7YOZ - chains B and I of the 10 polymer chains in the assembly; structure by electron microscopy, 4.30 A resolution (low resolution: residue-level contacts below are approximate; hydrogen-bond / salt-bridge calls are withheld).

== Chain B ==
Molecule: Histone H4
From: Homo sapiens
UniProt: P62805 (H4_HUMAN); residues 0-102 here correspond to UniProt positions 1-103 (UniProt number = residue number + 1)
Sequence (106 residues; numbered -3 to 102; the number before each row is that of its first residue; numbers below 1 keep their minus sign (Gly-3 is residue -3)):
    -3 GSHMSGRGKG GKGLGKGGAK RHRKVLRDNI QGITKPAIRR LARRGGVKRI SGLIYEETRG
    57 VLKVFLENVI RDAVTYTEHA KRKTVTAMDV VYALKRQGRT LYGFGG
Not modelled in the structure: -3 to 22, 97-102
Sequence notes: expression tag (-3 to -1)
Curated features (UniProtKB/Swiss-Prot):
  - DNA-binding region: Lys16 to Lys20
  - modified residue: Ser1 (N-acetylserine), Arg3 (Asymmetric dimethylarginine), Lys5 (N6-(2-hydroxyisobutyryl)lysine), Lys8 (N6-(2-hydroxyisobutyryl)lysine), Lys12 (N6-(2-hydroxyisobutyryl)lysine), Lys16 (N6-(2-hydroxyisobutyryl)lysine), Lys20 (N6,N6,N6-trimethyllysine), Lys31 (N6-(2-hydroxyisobutyryl)lysine), Lys44 (N6-(2-hydroxyisobutyryl)lysine), Ser47 (Phosphoserine), Tyr51 (Phosphotyrosine), Lys59 (N6-(2-hydroxyisobutyryl)lysine), Lys77 (N6-(2-hydroxyisobutyryl)lysine), Lys79 (N6-(2-hydroxyisobutyryl)lysine), Thr80 (Phosphothreonine), Tyr88 (Phosphotyrosine), Lys91 (N6-(2-hydroxyisobutyryl)lysine)
  - cross-link (Glycyl lysine isopeptide (Lys-Gly)): Lys12 (interchain with G-Cter in SUMO2), Lys20 (interchain with G-Cter in SUMO2), Lys31 (interchain with G-Cter in SUMO2), Lys59 (interchain with G-Cter in SUMO2), Lys79 (interchain with G-Cter in SUMO2), Lys91 (interchain with G-Cter in SUMO2)

== Chain I ==
Molecule: Widom601 DNA FW
From: synthetic construct
Sequence (145 nucleotides; numbered -70 to 74; the number before each row is that of its first residue; numbers below 1 keep their minus sign (DA-70 is residue -70)):
   -70 ATCAGAATCC CGGTGCCGAG GCCGCTCAAT TGGTCGTAGA CAGCTCTAGC ACCGCTTAAA
   -10 CGCACGTACG CGCTGTCCCC CGCGTTTTAA CCGCCAAGGG GATTACTCCC TAGTCTCCAG
    50 GCACGTGTCA GATATATACA TCGAT
Not modelled in the structure: -70 to -62, 60-74

== Interface between chain B and chain I ==
Pairs across the interface (10):
  Arg35(B) - DA-23(I)
  Arg39(B) - DG-22(I)
  Arg45(B) - DT-24(I)
  Ile46(B) - DT-24(I)
  Ile46(B) - DA-23(I)
  Ser47(B) - DT-24(I)
  Gly48(B) - DT-24(I)
  Lys79(B) - DT-4(I)
  Lys79(B) - DA-3(I)
  Thr80(B) - DA-3(I)
Other interface residues (no listed pair), chain B (10 interface residues in all): Tyr51, Arg78
Other interface residues (no listed pair), chain I (6 interface residues in all): DC-2

== Overview ==
10 residues of chain B and 6 residues of chain I are in contact. From UniProt: a DNA-binding region on chain
B.
Here chain B is Histone H4 (Homo sapiens) and chain I is Widom601 DNA FW (synthetic construct). Entry 7YOZ
(Cryo-EM structure of human subnucleosome (intermediate form)) was determined by electron microscopy,
deposited together with 7X57 and 7X58.
